Entry 8US0 (X-ray diffraction, 3.70 A resolution); this record covers chains D and F of the 18 polymer chains in the assembly.

Chain D:
Protein: Hemagglutinin
Organism: Influenza A virus
UniProtKB: M1USN0 (M1USN0_9INFA); the construct lacks a stretch of the UniProt sequence, so the offset changes along the chain: 37-157 = UniProt 49-169; 158-262 = UniProt 171-275; 263-319 = UniProt 277-333
Amino-acid sequence (292 residues; each row starts with the number of its first residue):
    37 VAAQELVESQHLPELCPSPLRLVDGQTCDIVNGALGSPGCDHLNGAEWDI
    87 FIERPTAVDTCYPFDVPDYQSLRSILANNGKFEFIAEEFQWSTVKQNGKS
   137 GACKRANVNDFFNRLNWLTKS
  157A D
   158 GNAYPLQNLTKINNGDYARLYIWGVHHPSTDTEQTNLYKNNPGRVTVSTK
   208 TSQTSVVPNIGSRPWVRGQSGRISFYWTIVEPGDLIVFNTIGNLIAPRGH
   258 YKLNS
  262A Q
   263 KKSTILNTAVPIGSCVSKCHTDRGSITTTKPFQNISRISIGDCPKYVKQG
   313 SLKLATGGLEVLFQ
Unresolved in the structure: 37-40, 316-326
Sequence notes: expression tag (320-326)
Cystine bridges: Cys52-Cys277, Cys64-Cys76, Cys97-Cys139, Cys281-Cys305
Glycans and other covalent adducts: N-acetylglucosamine (NAG) linked to Asn165, Asn296

Chain F:
Protein: human antibody S8V1-157 light chain
Organism: Homo sapiens
Notes: antibody fragment or engineered binder
Amino-acid sequence (221 residues; each row starts with the number of its first residue; numbers below 1 keep their minus sign (Ala-1 is residue -1)):
    -1 ASDIVMTQSPSSLPVTPGEPASISCRSSQSLLHSNGYNYLDWYLQKPGQS
    49 PQLLIYLGSNRASGVPDRFSGSGSGTDFTLKISRVEAEDVGVYYCKQALQ
    99 TLYTFGQGTKLEIKRTVAAPSVFIFPPSDEQLKSGTASVVCLLNNFYPRE
   149 AKVQWKVDNALQSGNSQESVTEQDSKDSTYSLSSTLTLSKADYEKHKVYA
   199 CEVTHQGLSSPVTKSFNRGEC
Unresolved in the structure: -1 to 0, 217-219
Cystine bridges: Cys23-Cys93, Cys139-Cys199

Interface between chain D and chain F:
Residue-residue contacts - 15 pairs, chain D then chain F:
  Leu42(D) - Tyr54(F)  hydrophobic
  Thr291(D) - Tyr35(F)  hydrogen bond (backbone-side chain)
  Lys292(D) - Tyr35(F)
  Pro293(D) - Tyr35(F)
  Pro293(D) - Tyr37(F)  hydrogen bond (backbone-side chain)
  Pro293(D) - Leu55(F)  hydrophobic
  Phe294(D) - Tyr37(F)  hydrophobic
  Asp304(D) - Ser32(F)
  Asp304(D) - Asn33(F)  hydrogen bond
  Cys305(D) - His31(F)
  Cys305(D) - Asn33(F)  hydrogen bond (backbone-side chain)
  Pro306(D) - Asn33(F)
  Lys307(D) - Tyr37(F)
  Lys307(D) - Ala96(F)
  Lys307(D) - Leu97(F)
Also at the interface, not in a pair above, chain D (10 interface residues in all): Gly303

In short:
10 residues of chain D and 9 residues of chain F are in contact, with 4 hydrogen bonds. Polar contacts include
Thr291(D)-Tyr35(F), Pro293(D)-Tyr37(F) and Asp304(D)-Asn33(F). Covalently linked N-acetylglucosamine: at
Asn165(D) and Asn296(D).
Here chain D is Hemagglutinin (Influenza A virus) and chain F is human antibody S8V1-157 light chain (Homo
sapiens). Entry 8US0 (Human antibody S8V1-157 in complex with the A/American black duck/New
Brunswick/00464/2010(H4N6) HA head domain) was determined by X-ray diffraction.
